2YN2 - chain A; structure by X-ray diffraction, 2.05 A resolution.

# Chain A
Name: Uncharacterized protein YNL108C
From: Saccharomyces cerevisiae
Reference sequence: P53929 (YNK8_YEAST); residues 1-270 here = UniProt positions 1-270
Sequence (279 residues; each row starts with the number of its first residue; numbers below 1 keep their minus sign (Met-8 is residue -8)):
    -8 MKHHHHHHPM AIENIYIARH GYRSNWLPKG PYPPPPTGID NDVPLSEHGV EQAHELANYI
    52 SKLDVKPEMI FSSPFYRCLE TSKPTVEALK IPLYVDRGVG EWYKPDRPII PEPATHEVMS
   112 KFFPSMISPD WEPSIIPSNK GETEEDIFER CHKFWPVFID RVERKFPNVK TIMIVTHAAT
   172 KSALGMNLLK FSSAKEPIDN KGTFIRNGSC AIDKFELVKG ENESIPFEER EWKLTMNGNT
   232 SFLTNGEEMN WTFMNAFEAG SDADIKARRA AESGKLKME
Unresolved in the structure: -8 to 1, 209-216, 264-270
Construct notes: expression tag (-8 to 0)
Reported in the primary citation:
  - catalytic residues: Arg10, His11, Arg68, Glu92, His168 (by similarity / conservation)
  - binding site for formate: Arg14, Ala169
  - mutagenesis - R68A: decreased catalytic activity
  - mutagenesis - R68A: increased stability

# Summary
From the paper: catalytic residues Arg10, His11 and Arg68 among others; R68A reduces catalytic activity.
Chain A is Uncharacterized protein YNL108C (Saccharomyces cerevisiae); the structure, Huf protein - paralogue
of the tau55 histidine phosphatase domain, was determined by X-ray diffraction together with 2YN0 from the
same study.
